8D2K - chains A and D of the 6 polymer chains in the assembly; structure by electron microscopy, 2.43 A resolution.

# Chain A
Name: CRISPR-associated endonuclease, Csn1 family
From: Acidothermus cellulolyticus 11B
Reference sequence: A0LWB3 (A0LWB3_ACIC1); numbering as in UniProt (aligned over 1-1138)
Sequence (1138 residues; each row starts with the number of its first residue):
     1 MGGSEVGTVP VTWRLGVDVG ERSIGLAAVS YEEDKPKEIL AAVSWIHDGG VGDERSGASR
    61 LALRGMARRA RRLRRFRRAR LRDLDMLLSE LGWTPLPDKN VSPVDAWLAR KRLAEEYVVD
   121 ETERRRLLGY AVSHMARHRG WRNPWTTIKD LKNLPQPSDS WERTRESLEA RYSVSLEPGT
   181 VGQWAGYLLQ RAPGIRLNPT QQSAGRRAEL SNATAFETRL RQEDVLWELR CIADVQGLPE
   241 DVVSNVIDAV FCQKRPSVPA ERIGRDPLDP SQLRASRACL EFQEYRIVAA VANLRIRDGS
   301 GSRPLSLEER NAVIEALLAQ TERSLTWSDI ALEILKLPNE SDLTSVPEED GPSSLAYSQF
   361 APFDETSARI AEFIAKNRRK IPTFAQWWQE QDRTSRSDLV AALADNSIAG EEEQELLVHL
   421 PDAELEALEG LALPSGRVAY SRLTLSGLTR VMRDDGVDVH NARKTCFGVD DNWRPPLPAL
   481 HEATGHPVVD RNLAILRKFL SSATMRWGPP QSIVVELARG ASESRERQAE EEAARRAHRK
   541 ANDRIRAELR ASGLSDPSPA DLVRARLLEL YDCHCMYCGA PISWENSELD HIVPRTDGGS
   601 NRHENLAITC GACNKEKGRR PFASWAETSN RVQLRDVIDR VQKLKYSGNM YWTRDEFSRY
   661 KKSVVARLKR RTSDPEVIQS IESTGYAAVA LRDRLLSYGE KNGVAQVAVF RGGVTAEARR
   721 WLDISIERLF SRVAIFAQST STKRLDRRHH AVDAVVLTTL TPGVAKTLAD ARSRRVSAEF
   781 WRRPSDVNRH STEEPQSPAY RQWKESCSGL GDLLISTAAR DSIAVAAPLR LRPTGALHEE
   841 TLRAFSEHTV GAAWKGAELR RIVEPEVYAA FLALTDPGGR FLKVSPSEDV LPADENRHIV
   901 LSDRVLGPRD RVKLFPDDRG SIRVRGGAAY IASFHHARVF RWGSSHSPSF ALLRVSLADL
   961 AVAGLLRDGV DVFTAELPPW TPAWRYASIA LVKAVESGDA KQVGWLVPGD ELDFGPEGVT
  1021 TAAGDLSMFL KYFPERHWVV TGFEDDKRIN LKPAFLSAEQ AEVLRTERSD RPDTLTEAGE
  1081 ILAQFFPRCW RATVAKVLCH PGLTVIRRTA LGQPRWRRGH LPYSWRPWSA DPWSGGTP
Disordered / not traced: 1-6, 204-209, 411-415, 779-790, 1135-1138
Ion coordination: Mg2+ site 1: Asp18, Glu516 (shared with DT28(D) of chain D); Mg2+ site 2: Asp18 (shared with DT28(D) of chain D); Mg2+ site 3: Asp590, Asn614 (shared with 1 residue of chain T)
Reported in the primary citation:
  - conformationally variable residues (side-chain flip): Glu516
  - mutagenesis - R55W: decreased catalytic activity
  - mutagenesis - R55Y: unchanged catalytic activity
  - mutagenesis - R55A: abolished catalytic activity
  - mutagenesis - H750N: unchanged catalytic activity on Mn2+
  - mutagenesis - H750N: abolished growth
  - mutagenesis - V709A/H750N: increased growth in response to Mn2+
  - mutagenesis - H750D: decreased catalytic activity on Mg2+
  - mutagenesis - H750D: decreased catalytic activity on Mn2+

# Chain D
Molecule: 13-nt DNA strand
Sequence (13 nucleotides; numbered 28 to 40; the number before each row is that of its first residue):
    28 TATACACCAA GCT
Ion coordination: Mg2+ site 1: DT28 (shared with Asp18(A), Glu516(A) of chain A)

# Interface between chain A and chain D
Contacting residue pairs - 40 pairs, chain A then chain D:
  Asp18(A) with DT28(D), phosphate contact
  Val19(A) with DT28(D), sugar contact
  Gly20(A) with DT28(D), sugar contact; DA29(D), phosphate contact
  Glu21(A) with DT28(D), sugar contact; DA29(D), hydrogen bond to the phosphate
  Arg22(A) with DA29(D), hydrogen bond to the phosphate; DT30(D), sugar contact
  Ser23(A) with DA29(D), hydrogen bond to the phosphate
  Glu54(A) with DT30(D), sugar contact; DA31(D), sugar contact
  Arg55(A) with DA31(D), base contact
  Pro675(A) with DT30(D), base contact
  Glu676(A) with DA29(D), base contact
  Ile678(A) with DA29(D), hydrogen bond to the base
  Gln679(A) with DT28(D), base contact; DA29(D), hydrogen bond to the base
  Ile681(A) with DT28(D), base contact
  Thr684(A) with DT28(D), sugar contact
  Lys743(A) with DT28(D), salt bridge to the phosphate
  Arg744(A) with DT28(D), salt bridge to the phosphate
  Arg747(A) with DT30(D), salt bridge to the phosphate
  His749(A) with DT28(D), salt bridge to the phosphate
  His750(A) with DT28(D), salt bridge to the phosphate; DA29(D), salt bridge to the phosphate
  Asp918(A) with DC35(D), phosphate contact
  Arg919(A) with DC34(D), sugar contact
  Ser933(A) with DA33(D), phosphate contact
  Phe934(A) with DA33(D), phosphate contact; DC34(D), phosphate contact
  Arg954(A) with DC34(D), salt bridge to the phosphate
  Thr1041(A) with DC32(D), phosphate contact
  Gly1042(A) with DA33(D), phosphate contact
  Phe1043(A) with DA33(D), hydrogen bond to the phosphate
  Glu1044(A) with DA33(D), sugar contact; DC34(D), base contact
  Glu1059(A) with DA29(D), sugar contact; DT30(D), phosphate contact
  Arg1088(A) with DA33(D), base contact
  Arg1091(A) with DC34(D), base contact
Also at the interface, not in a pair above, chain A (39 interface residues in all): Glu516, Ser680, Asp753, Asp917, Gly920, Ile931, Asn1050, Ala1058

# In short
39 residues of chain A and 8 residues of chain D are in contact; the contacts include 6 hydrogen bonds and 7
salt bridges. Polar pairs include Ile678(A)-DA29(D), Gln679(A)-DA29(D) and Glu21(A)-DA29(D). The paper reports
that R55W of chain A reduces catalytic activity; conformational variability at Glu516(A); 6 substitutions were
tested in all.
Chain A is CRISPR-associated endonuclease, Csn1 family (Acidothermus cellulolyticus 11B) and chain D is a
13-nt DNA strand; the structure, Structure of Acidothermus cellulolyticus Cas9 ternary complex (Cleavage
Intermediate 2), was determined by electron microscopy together with 8D2L, 8D2N, 8D2O, 8D2P and 8D2Q from the
same study.
